Entry 1XZ2 (X-ray diffraction, 1.90 A resolution); this record covers chains B and C of the 4 polymer chains in the assembly.

Chain B:
Name: Hemoglobin beta chain
Source organism: Homo sapiens
Reference sequence: P68871 (HBB_HUMAN); residues 1-146 here = UniProt positions 1-146
Sequence (146 residues; each row starts with the number of its first residue):
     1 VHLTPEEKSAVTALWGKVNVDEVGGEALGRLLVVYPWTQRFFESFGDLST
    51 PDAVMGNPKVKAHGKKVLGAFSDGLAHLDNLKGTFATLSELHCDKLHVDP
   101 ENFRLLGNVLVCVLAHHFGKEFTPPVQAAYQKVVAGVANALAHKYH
Bound ions: heme Fe near H92 (its only coordinating residue here)
Ligand contacts: heme (HEM): L31, T38, F41, F42, H63, K66, V67, A70, F71, F85, L88, L91, H92, L96, V98, N102, F103, L106, V137, L141
Curated features (UniProtKB/Swiss-Prot):
  - natural variant: L3 (H3L: In Graz; this construct carries the variant), E7 (E7A: In G-Makassar; E7K: In Hb C; E7Q: In Machida; E7V: In SKCA), K8 (E8K: In G-Siriraj; this construct carries the variant), V11 (A11V: In Iraq-Halabja; this construct carries the variant), G16 (W16G: In Randwick; this construct carries the variant), V23 (E23V: In D-Granada; this construct carries the variant), G24 (V24G: In Miyashiro; this construct carries the variant), G25 (G25D: In Moscva; G25R: In Riverdale-Bronx; G25V: In Savannah), L32 (L32P: In Yokohama), V33 (L33V: In Muscat; this construct carries the variant), R40 (Q40R: In Tianshui; this construct carries the variant), F42 (F42Y: In Mequon; deletion: In Bruxelles), 11 further natural variant entries in UniProt

Chain C:
Name: Hemoglobin alpha chain
Source organism: Homo sapiens
Reference sequence: P01922 (HBA_HUMAN); residues 1-141 here = UniProt positions 1-141
Sequence (141 residues; row label = number of the first residue in the row):
     1 VLSPADKTNVKAAWGKVGAHAGEYGAEALERMFLSFPTTKTYFPHFDLSH
    51 GSAQVKGHGKKVADALTNAVAHVDDMPNALSALSDLHAHKLRVDPVNFKL
   101 LSHCLLVTLAAHLPAEFTPAVHASLDKFLASVSTVLTSKYR
Bound ions: heme Fe near H87 (its only coordinating residue here)
Ligand contacts: heme (HEM): M32, T39, Y42, F43, H45, F46, H58, K61, V62, A65, L66, L83, L86, H87, L91, V93, N97, F98, L101, V132, L136

Interface between chain B and chain C:
Pairs across the interface - 27 pairs, chain B then chain C:
  V34(B) - R141(C)  hydrogen bond (backbone-side chain)
  Y35(B) - R141(C)
  P36(B) - Y140(C)
  P36(B) - R141(C)
  W37(B) - R92(C)
  W37(B) - D94(C)  hydrogen bond
  W37(B) - P95(C)
  W37(B) - Y140(C)  hydrophobic
  W37(B) - R141(C)
  R40(B) - Y42(C)
  R40(B) - L91(C)  hydrogen bond (side chain-backbone)
  R40(B) - R92(C)  hydrogen bond (side chain-backbone)
  E43(B) - R92(C)  salt bridge
  H97(B) - T41(C)
  H97(B) - P44(C)
  V98(B) - T41(C)
  D99(B) - T41(C)
  D99(B) - Y42(C)  hydrogen bond
  D99(B) - D94(C)
  D99(B) - N97(C)  hydrogen bond
  P100(B) - T38(C)
  E101(B) - D94(C)
  E101(B) - V96(C)
  L105(B) - D94(C)
  Y145(B) - T41(C)
  H146(B) - P37(C)
  H146(B) - K40(C)  hydrogen bond (backbone-side chain)
Interface residues without a listed pair, chain B (15 interface residues in all): Q39

Summary:
15 residues of chain B and 14 residues of chain C are in contact; the contacts include 7 hydrogen bonds and 1
salt bridge. Polar pairs include E43(B)-R92(C), V34(B)-R141(C) and W37(B)-D94(C). Bound to chain B: heme.
Bound to chain C: heme.
Here chain B is Hemoglobin beta chain and chain C is Hemoglobin alpha chain, both from Homo sapiens. Entry
1XZ2 (wild-type hemoglobin deoxy no-salt) was determined by X-ray diffraction together with 1XYE and 1XZ4 from
the same study.
